PDB entry 6PUC | X-ray diffraction, 1.85 A resolution | chains A and H of the 4 polymer chains in the assembly

Chain A:
Protein: Major histocompatibility complex class I-related gene protein
From: Homo sapiens
Reference sequence: Q95460 (HMR1_HUMAN); residues 1-270 here correspond to UniProt positions 23-292 (UniProt number = residue number + 22)
Amino-acid sequence (271 residues; each row starts with the number of its first residue; numbering starts at 0):
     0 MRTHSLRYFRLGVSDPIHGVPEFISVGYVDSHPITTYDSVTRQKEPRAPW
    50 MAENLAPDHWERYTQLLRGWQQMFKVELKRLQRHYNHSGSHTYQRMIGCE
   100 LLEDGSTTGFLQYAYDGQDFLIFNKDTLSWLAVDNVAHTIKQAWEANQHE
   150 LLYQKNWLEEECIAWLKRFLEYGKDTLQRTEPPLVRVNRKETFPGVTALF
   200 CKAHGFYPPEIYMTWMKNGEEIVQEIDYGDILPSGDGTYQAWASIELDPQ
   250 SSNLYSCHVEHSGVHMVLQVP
Not modelled in the structure: 190-195
Construct notes: initiating methionine (0); conflict Ser261 (Cys283 in Q95460)
UniProt features mapped onto this chain:
  - binding site (5-(2-oxoethylideneamino)-6-(D-ribitylamino)uracil): Arg9, Ser24, Lys43, Arg94, Tyr152, Gln153
  - binding site (5-(2-oxopropylideneamino)-6-(D-ribitylamino)uracil): Arg9, Ser24, Lys43, Arg94, Tyr152, Gln153
  - binding site (7-hydroxy-6-methyl-8-(1-D-ribityl)lumazine): Arg9, Ser24, Lys43, Arg94, Tyr152, Gln153
  - binding site (8-(9H-purin-6-yl)-2-oxa-8-azabicyclo[3.3.1]nona-3,6-diene-4,6-dicarbaldehyde): Arg9, Lys43, His58, Arg94
  - binding site (2-amino-4-oxopteridine-6-carbaldehyde): Lys43
  - binding site (pyridoxal): Lys43
  - glycosylation: Asn85 (N-linked (GlcNAc...) asparagine)
Disulfide bonds: Cys98-Cys161, Cys200-Cys256
Covalently attached groups: compound Q87 linked to Lys43

Chain H:
Protein: Human TCR beta chain
From: Homo sapiens
Amino-acid sequence (246 residues; numbered 0 to 245; the number before each row is that of its first residue; numbering starts at 0):
     0 MNAGVTQTPKFQVLKTGQSMTLQCAQDMNHNSMYWYRQDPGMGLRLIYYS
    50 ASEGTTDKGEVPNGYNVSRLNKREFSLRLESAAPSQTSVYFCASSVWTGE
   100 GSGELFFGEGSRLTVLEDLKNVFPPEVAVFEPSEAEISHTQKATLVCLAT
   150 GFYPDHVELSWWVNGKEVHSGVCTDPQPLKEQPALNDSRYALSSRLRVSA
   200 TFWQNPRNHFRCQVQFYGLSENDEWTQDRAKPVTQIVSAEAWGRAD
Not modelled in the structure: 0, 245
Disulfide bonds: Cys23-Cys91, Cys146-Cys211

Interface between chain A and chain H:
Pairs across the interface (24; chain A residue first):
  Arg41(A) with Gly53(H), hydrogen bond (side chain-backbone); Thr54(H)
  Arg61(A) with Tyr48(H), hydrogen bond
  Gln64(A) with Tyr48(H); Ala50(H); Thr54(H), hydrogen bond; Thr55(H); Asp56(H)
  Leu65(A) with Thr97(H); Gly98(H)
  Arg67(A) with Ser51(H); Thr54(H), hydrogen bond
  Gly68(A) with Ser51(H); Trp96(H)
  Trp69(A) with Thr97(H); Gly98(H), hydrogen bond (side chain-backbone)
  Gln71(A) with Ser51(H); Trp96(H)
  Met72(A) with Trp96(H), hydrophobic
  His148(A) with Ser101(H)
  Glu149(A) with Glu99(H); Gly100(H); Ser101(H), hydrogen bond
  Tyr152(A) with Gly100(H)
Other interface residues (no listed pair), chain A (15 interface residues in all): Glu60, Val75, Asn146
Other interface residues (no listed pair), chain H (15 interface residues in all): Asn30, Gly102

Summary:
Chain A and chain H each contribute 15 residues to their interface; the contacts include 6 hydrogen bonds.
Among the polar pairs are Arg41(A)-Gly53(H), Arg61(A)-Tyr48(H) and Gln64(A)-Thr54(H).
Here chain A is Major histocompatibility complex class I-related gene protein and chain H is Human TCR beta
chain, both from Homo sapiens. Entry 6PUC (Structure of human MAIT A-F7 TCR in complex with human MR1-5-OP-RU)
was determined by X-ray diffraction together with 6PUD, 6PUE, 6PUF, 6PUG, 6PUH, 6PUI and 4 further entries
from the same study.
